1A1E - chains A and B of the 4 polymer chains in the assembly; structure by X-ray diffraction, 2.20 A resolution.

# Chain A (and B)
Name: C-src tyrosine kinase
Organism: Homo sapiens
Notes: EC 2.7.1.112; fragment: sh2 domain; chain B of this document is another copy of the same molecule, construct and numbering; everything in this record applies to it too
UniProt: P12931 (SRC_HUMAN); residues 144-249 here correspond to UniProt positions 143-248 (UniProt number = residue number - 1)
Sequence (107 residues; numbered 143 to 249; the number before each row is that of its first residue):
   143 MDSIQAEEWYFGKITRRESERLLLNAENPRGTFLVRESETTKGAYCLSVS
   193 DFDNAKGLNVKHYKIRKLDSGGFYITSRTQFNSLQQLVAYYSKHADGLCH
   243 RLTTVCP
Disordered / not traced: 143-145

# Chain A / chain B interface
Pairs across the interface - 13 pairs, chain A then chain B:
  T157(A) - P249(B)  hydrogen bond (side chain-backbone)
  R158(A) - I156(B)
  R159(A) - E150(B)  salt bridge
  R159(A) - F153(B)
  R159(A) - V247(B)
  R159(A) - C248(B)  hydrogen bond (side chain-backbone)
  R159(A) - P249(B)
  R163(A) - E150(B)
  E181(A) - L164(B)
  T182(A) - E160(B)
  T182(A) - R163(B)
  T182(A) - L164(B)
  K206(A) - R159(B)
Also at the interface, not in a pair above, chain A (10 interface residues in all): E160, L166, T183
Also at the interface, not in a pair above, chain B (11 interface residues in all): Q147

# Overview
Chain A and chain B form an interface of 10 and 11 residues respectively; the contacts include 2 hydrogen
bonds and 1 salt bridge. Polar contacts include R159(A)-E150(B), T157(A)-P249(B) and R159(A)-C248(B).
Both chains are C-src tyrosine kinase (Homo sapiens). Entry 1A1E (C-src (SH2 domain) complexed with
ace-phosphotyr-glu-(3-butylpiperidine)) was determined by X-ray diffraction together with 1A07, 1A08, 1A09,
1A1A, 1A1B and 1A1C from the same study.
